PDB entry 3QUO | X-ray diffraction, 1.58 A resolution | chain A

Chain A:
Molecule: FomA protein
From: Streptomyces wedmorensis
UniProt: Q56187 (Q56187_STRWE); residue numbers follow UniProt; this construct covers 1-266
Sequence (286 residues; numbered -19 to 266; the number before each row is that of its first residue; numbers below 1 keep their minus sign (Met-19 is residue -19)):
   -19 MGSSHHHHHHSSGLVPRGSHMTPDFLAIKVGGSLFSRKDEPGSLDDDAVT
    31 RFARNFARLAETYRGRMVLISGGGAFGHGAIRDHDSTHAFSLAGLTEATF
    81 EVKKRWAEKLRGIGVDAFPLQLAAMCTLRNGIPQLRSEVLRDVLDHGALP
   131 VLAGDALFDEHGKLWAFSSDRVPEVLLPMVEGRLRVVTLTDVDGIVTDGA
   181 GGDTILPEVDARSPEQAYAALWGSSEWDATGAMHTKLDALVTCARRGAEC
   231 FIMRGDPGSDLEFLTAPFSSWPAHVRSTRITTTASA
Not modelled in the structure: -19 to -12, 178-182, 206-211, 265-266
Sequence notes: expression tag (-19 to 0)
Ligand contacts:
  - ATP (adenosine-5'-triphosphate): Lys9, Gly11, Gly12, Ser13, Lys18, Gly54, His58, Asp150, Leu169, Thr170, Asp171, Val172, Gly174, Ile175, Val176, Ala200, Leu201, Ser204, Ser205, Ala212, Met213, Lys216
  - fosfomycin (FCN): Gly52, Gly53, Gly54, Gly57, His58, Ile61, Leu75, Thr79, Gly134, Asp135, Phe147, Ser148, Ser149
Reported in the primary citation:
  - binding site for ATP: Lys18, Lys216
  - conformationally variable residues (order/disorder transition, side-chain flip): Trp202, Glu206 to Gly211
  - binding site for fosfomycin: Ser148, Ser149
  - mutagenesis - S148A, S149A (38-fold): decreased binding to fosfomycin
  - mutagenesis - K18A, H58L, T210A: abolished catalytic activity
  - mutagenesis - K9A (40-fold), D208A (15-fold): decreased catalytic activity
  - catalytic residues: Asp150, Thr210, Lys216 (proposed by the authors, not directly observed)
  - catalytic residues: Lys9, Lys18, His58, Asp208

Overview:
Ligands of chain A: ATP and fosfomycin. From the paper: catalytic residues Asp150, Thr210 and Lys216 among
others; K18A, H58L and T210A abolish catalytic activity; 7 substitutions were tested in all.
Chain A is FomA protein (Streptomyces wedmorensis); the structure, Crystal structure of fosfomycin resistance
kinase FomA from Streptomyces wedmorensis complexed with ATP and fosfomycin, was determined by X-ray
diffraction, deposited together with 3QUN, 3QUR and 3QVH.
